PDB entry 6O7K | electron microscopy, 4.20 A resolution (low resolution: residue-level contacts below are approximate; hydrogen-bond / salt-bridge calls are withheld) | chains g and 3 of the 25 polymer chains in the assembly

# Chain g
Molecule: 16S ribosomal RNA
Organism: Escherichia coli
Sequence (1539 nucleotides; numbered 2 to 1540; the number before each row is that of its first residue):
     2 AAUUGAAGAG UUUGAUCAUG GCUCAGAUUG AACGCUGGCG GCAGGCCUAA CACAUGCAAG
    62 UCGAACGGUA ACAGGAAGAA GCUUGCUUCU UUGCUGACGA GUGGCGGACG GGUGAGUAAU
   122 GUCUGGGAAA CUGCCUGAUG GAGGGGGAUA ACUACUGGAA ACGGUAGCUA AUACCGCAUA
   182 ACGUCGCAAG ACCAAAGAGG GGGACCUUCG GGCCUCUUGC CAUCGGAUGU GCCCAGAUGG
   242 GAUUAGCUAG UAGGUGGGGU AACGGCUCAC CUAGGCGACG AUCCCUAGCU GGUCUGAGAG
   302 GAUGACCAGC CACACUGGAA CUGAGACACG GUCCAGACUC CUACGGGAGG CAGCAGUGGG
   362 GAAUAUUGCA CAAUGGGCGC AAGCCUGAUG CAGCCAUGCC GCGUGUAUGA AGAAGGCCUU
   422 CGGGUUGUAA AGUACUUUCA GCGGGGAGGA AGGGAGUAAA GUUAAUACCU UUGCUCAUUG
   482 ACGUUACCCG CAGAAGAAGC ACCGGCUAAC UCCGUGCCAG CAGCCGCGGU AAUACGGAGG
   542 GUGCAAGCGU UAAUCGGAAU UACUGGGCGU AAAGCGCACG CAGGCGGUUU GUUAAGUCAG
   602 AUGUGAAAUC CCCGGGCUCA ACCUGGGAAC UGCAUCUGAU ACUGGCAAGC UUGAGUCUCG
   662 UAGAGGGGGG UAGAAUUCCA GGUGUAGCGG UGAAAUGCGU AGAGAUCUGG AGGAAUACCG
   722 GUGGCGAAGG CGGCCCCCUG GACGAAGACU GACGCUCAGG UGCGAAAGCG UGGGGAGCAA
   782 ACAGGAUUAG AUACCCUGGU AGUCCACGCC GUAAACGAUG UCGACUUGGA GGUUGUGCCC
   842 UUGAGGCGUG GCUUCCGGAG CUAACGCGUU AAGUCGACCG CCUGGGGAGU ACGGCCGCAA
   902 GGUUAAAACU CAAAUGAAUU GACGGGGGCC CGCACAAGCG GUGGAGCAUG UGGUUUAAUU
   962 CGAUGCAACG CGAAGAACCU UACCUGGUCU UGACAUCCAC GGAAGUUUUC AGAGAUGAGA
  1022 AUGUGCCUUC GGGAACCGUG AGACAGGUGC UGCAUGGCUG UCGUCAGCUC GUGUUGUGAA
  1082 AUGUUGGGUU AAGUCCCGCA ACGAGCGCAA CCCUUAUCCU UUGUUGCCAG CGGUCCGGCC
  1142 GGGAACUCAA AGGAGACUGC CAGUGAUAAA CUGGAGGAAG GUGGGGAUGA CGUCAAGUCA
  1202 UCAUGGCCCU UACGACCAGG GCUACACACG UGCUACAAUG GCGCAUACAA AGAGAAGCGA
  1262 CCUCGCGAGA GCAAGCGGAC CUCAUAAAGU GCGUCGUAGU CCGGAUUGGA GUCUGCAACU
  1322 CGACUCCAUG AAGUCGGAAU CGCUAGUAAU CGUGGAUCAG AAUGCCACGG UGAAUACGUU
  1382 CCCGGGCCUU GUACACACCG CCCGUCACAC CAUGGGAGUG GGUUGCAAAA GAAGUAGGUA
  1442 GCUUAACCUU CGGGAGGGCG CUUACCACUU UGUGAUUCAU GACUGGGGUG AAGUCGUAAC
  1502 AAGGUAACCG UAGGGGAACC UGCGGUUGGA UCACCUCCU

# Chain 3
Molecule: 30S ribosomal protein S20
Organism: Escherichia coli
UniProt: T6N332 (T6N332_ECOLX); residues 2-86 here correspond to UniProt positions 3-87 (UniProt number = residue number + 1)
Amino-acid sequence (85 residues; row label = number of the first residue in the row):
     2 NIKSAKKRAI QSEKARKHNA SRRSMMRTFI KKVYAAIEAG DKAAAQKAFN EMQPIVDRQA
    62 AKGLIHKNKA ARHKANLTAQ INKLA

# Interface between chain g and chain 3
Contacting residue pairs (82; chain g residue first):
  A60(g) - Lys4(3)
  A60(g) - Ser5(3)
  G61(g) - Ser5(3)
  U103(g) - Lys8(3)
  U103(g) - Ile11(3)
  U103(g) - Lys15(3)
  G104(g) - Lys8(3)
  G104(g) - Gln12(3)
  G104(g) - Lys15(3)
  G105(g) - Gln12(3)
  C106(g) - Arg9(3)
  G107(g) - Arg9(3)
  G108(g) - Arg9(3)
  C132(g) - Asn69(3)
  C175(g) - His19(3)
  C175(g) - Lys63(3)
  C176(g) - His19(3)
  C176(g) - Arg23(3)
  C176(g) - Lys63(3)
  G177(g) - Arg23(3)
  G177(g) - Arg59(3)
  C178(g) - Arg59(3)
  U185(g) - Ala72(3)
  U185(g) - Lys75(3)
  C186(g) - Ala72(3)
  C186(g) - Lys75(3)
  C186(g) - Ala76(3)
  C186(g) - Thr79(3)
  G187(g) - Ala76(3)
  A192(g) - Asn51(3)
  A192(g) - Gln54(3)
  C193(g) - Gln54(3)
  C193(g) - Pro55(3)
  C194(g) - Pro55(3)
  C194(g) - Asp58(3)
  C194(g) - Ala62(3)
  A195(g) - Arg59(3)
  A195(g) - Ala62(3)
  U224(g) - Lys68(3)
  G258(g) - Gln81(3)
  G259(g) - Tyr35(3)
  G259(g) - Asn77(3)
  G260(g) - His74(3)
  U261(g) - Lys70(3)
  U261(g) - Arg73(3)
  A262(g) - His67(3)
  A262(g) - Asn69(3)
  A262(g) - Arg73(3)
  A263(g) - Asn69(3)
  A263(g) - Arg73(3)
  C322(g) - Ser13(3)
  C322(g) - Arg17(3)
  C322(g) - Arg24(3)
  U323(g) - Ser13(3)
  U323(g) - Ala16(3)
  U323(g) - Asn20(3)
  U323(g) - Arg24(3)
  G324(g) - Asn20(3)
  G331(g) - Asn2(3)
  G332(g) - Asn2(3)
  G332(g) - Lys4(3)
  U333(g) - Lys7(3)
  G350(g) - Asn2(3)
  G351(g) - Asn2(3)
  U1436(g) - Arg17(3)
  A1437(g) - Arg28(3)
  G1438(g) - Arg28(3)
  G1438(g) - Lys32(3)
  G1439(g) - Lys32(3)
  G1457(g) - Met26(3)
  G1457(g) - Thr29(3)
  G1457(g) - Phe30(3)
  G1457(g) - Lys33(3)
  G1458(g) - Ser22(3)
  G1458(g) - Ser25(3)
  G1458(g) - Met26(3)
  G1458(g) - Thr29(3)
  G1459(g) - Lys18(3)
  G1459(g) - Ala21(3)
  G1459(g) - Ser22(3)
  G1459(g) - Ser25(3)
  C1460(g) - Lys18(3)
Also at the interface, not in a pair above, chain g (46 interface residues in all): U133, A223, A1456
Also at the interface, not in a pair above, chain 3 (50 interface residues in all): Ile3, Ala6, Ala10, Ile56

# In short
46 residues of chain g and 50 residues of chain 3 are in contact.
Chain g is 16S ribosomal RNA and chain 3 is 30S ribosomal protein S20, both from Escherichia coli; the
structure, 30S initiation complex, was determined by electron microscopy.
